PDB entry 4KRP | X-ray diffraction, 2.82 A resolution | chains A and B of the 4 polymer chains in the assembly

# Chain A
Molecule: Epidermal growth factor receptor
Organism: Homo sapiens
Notes: EC 2.7.10.1; fragment: Extracellular region
UniProt: P00533 (EGFR_HUMAN); the construct has insertions or renumbered stretches relative to UniProt, so the offset changes along the chain: 1-613 = UniProt 25-637; 615-619 = UniProt 638-642
Sequence (625 residues; each row starts with the number of its first residue):
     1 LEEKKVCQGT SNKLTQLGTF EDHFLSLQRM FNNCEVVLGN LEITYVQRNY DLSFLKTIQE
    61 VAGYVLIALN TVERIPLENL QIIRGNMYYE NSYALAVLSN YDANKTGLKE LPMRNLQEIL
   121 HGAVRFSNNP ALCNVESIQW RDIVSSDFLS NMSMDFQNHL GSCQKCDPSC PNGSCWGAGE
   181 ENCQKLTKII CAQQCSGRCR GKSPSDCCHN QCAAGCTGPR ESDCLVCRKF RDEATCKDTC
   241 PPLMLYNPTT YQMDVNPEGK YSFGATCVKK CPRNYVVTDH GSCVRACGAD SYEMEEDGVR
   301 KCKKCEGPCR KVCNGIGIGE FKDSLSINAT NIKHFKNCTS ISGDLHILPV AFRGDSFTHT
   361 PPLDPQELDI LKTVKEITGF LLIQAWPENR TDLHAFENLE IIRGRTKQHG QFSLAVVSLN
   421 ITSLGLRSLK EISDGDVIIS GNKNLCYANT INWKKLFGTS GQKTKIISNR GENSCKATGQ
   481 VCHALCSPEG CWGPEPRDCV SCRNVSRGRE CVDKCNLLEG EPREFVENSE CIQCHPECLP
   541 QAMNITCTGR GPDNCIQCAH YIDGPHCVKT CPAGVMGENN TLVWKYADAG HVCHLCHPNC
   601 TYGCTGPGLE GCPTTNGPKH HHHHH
Unresolved in the structure: 1-3, 133-207, 613-625
Cystine bridges: Cys7-Cys34, Cys208-Cys216, Cys212-Cys224, Cys227-Cys236, Cys240-Cys267, Cys271-Cys283, Cys287-Cys302, Cys305-Cys309, Cys313-Cys338, Cys446-Cys475, Cys482-Cys491, Cys486-Cys499, Cys502-Cys511, Cys515-Cys531, Cys534-Cys547, Cys538-Cys555, Cys558-Cys567, Cys571-Cys593, Cys596-Cys604, Cys600-Cys612
Covalent attachments: N-acetylglucosamine (NAG) linked to Asn328, Asn337, Asn389, Asn420, Asn504
Construct notes: expression tag (614, 620-625)
UniProt features mapped onto this chain:
  - modified residue: Ser205 (Phosphoserine)
  - glycosylation (N-linked (GlcNAc...) asparagine): Asn32 (complex), Asn49, Asn104, Asn151, Asn172, Asn328, Asn337, Asn389, Asn420, Asn504, Asn544, Asn579, Asn599 (high mannose)
Reported in the primary citation:
  - contacts within the chain: Tyr246-Asp563, Tyr251-His566 (backbone contact), Arg310-Glu376 (salt bridge), Glu376-Arg403 (salt bridge)

# Chain B
Molecule: Nanobody/VHH domain 9G8
Organism: Lama glama
Notes: antibody fragment or engineered binder
Sequence (136 residues; row label = number of the first residue in the row):
     1 EVQLVESGGG LVQAGGSLRL SCAASGRTFS SYAMGWFRQA PGKEREFVVA INWSSGSTYY
    61 ADSVKGRFTI SRDNAKNTMY LQMNSLKPED TAVYYCAAGY QINSGNYNFK DYEYDYWGQG
   121 TQVTVSSALE HHHHHH
Unresolved in the structure: 12-19, 125-136
Cystine bridges: Cys22-Cys96

# Interface between chain A and chain B
Pairs across the interface (34; chain A residue first):
  Tyr292(A) with Asn106(B), hydrogen bond; Tyr107(B)
  Glu293(A) with Asn108(B)
  Arg310(A) with Tyr107(B); Asp111(B)
  Ser340(A) with Ile102(B)
  Lys375(A) with Ile102(B); Asn103(B), hydrogen bond
  Glu376(A) with Ile102(B)
  Thr378(A) with Glu113(B)
  Glu400(A) with Tyr100(B), hydrogen bond; Ile102(B)
  Ile401(A) with Tyr100(B), hydrophobic
  Arg403(A) with Tyr100(B), hydrogen bond (side chain-backbone); Glu113(B); Asp115(B), salt bridge
  Arg405(A) with Glu113(B), salt bridge; Tyr114(B); Asp115(B), salt bridge
  Lys430(A) with Arg27(B)
  Glu431(A) with Arg27(B), salt bridge; Tyr32(B), hydrogen bond; Tyr100(B); Tyr116(B), hydrogen bond
  Ser433(A) with Asp115(B); Tyr116(B), hydrogen bond
  Lys454(A) with Glu1(B)
  Lys455(A) with Arg27(B), hydrogen bond (backbone-side chain)
  Leu456(A) with Arg27(B), hydrogen bond (backbone-side chain)
  Phe457(A) with Glu1(B); Arg27(B)
  Gly458(A) with Glu1(B), hydrogen bond (backbone-backbone); Val2(B), hydrogen bond (backbone-backbone); Tyr116(B)
Also at the interface, not in a pair above, chain A (23 interface residues in all): Glu306, Thr339, Thr459, Ser460
Also at the interface, not in a pair above, chain B (16 interface residues in all): Gln101
From the paper, about this interface:
  - specific contacts: Glu431(A)-Arg27(B), Tyr32(B)-Glu431(A)
  - epitope / paratope residues, chain A: Arg310(A), Glu376(A), Glu400(A), Arg403(A), Glu431(A)
  - epitope / paratope residues, chain B: Arg27(B), Tyr32(B)

# In short
The interface between chain A and chain B involves 23 residues on one side and 16 on the other; the contacts
include 11 hydrogen bonds and 4 salt bridges. Among the polar pairs are Arg403(A)-Asp115(B),
Arg405(A)-Glu113(B) and Arg405(A)-Asp115(B). The paper describes contacts between Glu431(A) and Arg27(B) and
Tyr32(B) and Glu431(A). The paper reports epitope/paratope residues Arg310(A), Glu376(A) and Arg27(B) among
others; contacts within the chain involving Tyr246(A), Asp563(A) and Tyr251(A) among others.
Chain A is Epidermal growth factor receptor (Homo sapiens) and chain B is Nanobody/VHH domain 9G8 (Lama
glama); the structure, Nanobody/VHH domain 9G8 in complex with the extracellular region of EGFR, was
determined by X-ray diffraction together with 4KRM, 4KRN and 4KRO from the same study.
